Entry 7N6U (electron microscopy, 4.10 A resolution (low resolution: residue-level contacts below are approximate; hydrogen-bond / salt-bridge calls are withheld)); this record covers chains B and C of the 3 polymer chains in the assembly.

Chain B:
Molecule: Envelope glycoprotein gp160
From: Human immunodeficiency virus 1
UniProtKB: Q75760 (Q75760_9HIV1); aligned to UniProt positions 1-848 over residues 1-856 (the alignment contains insertions or deletions, so no single offset holds)
Chain sequence (848 residues; numbered 1 to 856 plus 1 insertion-coded residue; 9 numbers in that range are skipped by the numbering (no residue carries them; nothing is unmodelled there); the number before each row is that of its first residue):
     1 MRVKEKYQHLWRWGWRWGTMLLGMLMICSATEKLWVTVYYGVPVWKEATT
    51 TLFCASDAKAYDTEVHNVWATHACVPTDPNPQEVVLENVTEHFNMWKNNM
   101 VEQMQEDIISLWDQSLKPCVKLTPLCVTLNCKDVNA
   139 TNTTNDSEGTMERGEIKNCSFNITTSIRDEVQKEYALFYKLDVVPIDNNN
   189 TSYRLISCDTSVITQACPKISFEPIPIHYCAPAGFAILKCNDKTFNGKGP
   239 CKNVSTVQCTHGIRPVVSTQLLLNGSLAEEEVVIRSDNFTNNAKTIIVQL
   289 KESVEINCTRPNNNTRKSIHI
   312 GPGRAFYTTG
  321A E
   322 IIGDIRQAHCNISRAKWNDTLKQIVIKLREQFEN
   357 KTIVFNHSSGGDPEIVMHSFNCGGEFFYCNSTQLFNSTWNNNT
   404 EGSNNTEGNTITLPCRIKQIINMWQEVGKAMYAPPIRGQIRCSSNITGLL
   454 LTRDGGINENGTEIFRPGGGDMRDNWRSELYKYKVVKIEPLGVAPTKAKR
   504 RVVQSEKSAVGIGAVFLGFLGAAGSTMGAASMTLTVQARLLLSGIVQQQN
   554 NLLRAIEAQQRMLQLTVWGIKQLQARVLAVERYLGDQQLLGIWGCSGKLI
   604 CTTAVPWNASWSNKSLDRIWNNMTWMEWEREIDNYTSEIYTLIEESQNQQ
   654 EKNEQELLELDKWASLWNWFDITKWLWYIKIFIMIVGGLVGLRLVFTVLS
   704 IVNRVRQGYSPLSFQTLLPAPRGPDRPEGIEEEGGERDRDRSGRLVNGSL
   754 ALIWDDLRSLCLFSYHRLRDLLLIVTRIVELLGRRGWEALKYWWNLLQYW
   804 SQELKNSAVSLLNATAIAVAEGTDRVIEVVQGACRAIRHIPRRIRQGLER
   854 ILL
Not modelled in the structure: 1-30, 139-150, 404-408, 504-516, 664-856
Disulfide bonds: Cys-54/Cys-74, Cys-119/Cys-205, Cys-126/Cys-196, Cys-131/Cys-157, Cys-218/Cys-247, Cys-228/Cys-239, Cys-296/Cys-331, Cys-378/Cys-445, Cys-385/Cys-418, Cys-598/Cys-604
Covalent attachments: N-acetylglucosamine (NAG) linked to Asn-88, Asn-156, Asn-160, Asn-241, Asn-262, Asn-276, Asn-295, Asn-301, Asn-332, Asn-339, Asn-355, Asn-362, Asn-386, Asn-392, Asn-448, Asn-616, Asn-625, Asn-637; glycan linked to Asn-611
Differences from the reference sequence: conflict Glu-5 (Lys8 in Q75760), Lys-6 (Ser9 in Q75760), His-9 (Tyr12 in Q75760), 20 further conflict positions vs the reference (Q75760) not listed; insertion (15-18)
Residues lining bound ligands: 83G (1-[(2R)-4-(benzenecarbonyl)-2-methylpiperazin-1-yl]-2-(4-methoxy-1H-pyrrolo[2,3-b]pyridin-3-yl)ethane-1,2-dione): Ile-108, Ile-109, Trp-112, Asp-113, Leu-116, Val-255, Ser-375, Phe-382, Ile-424, Asn-425, Met-426, Trp-427, Lys-432, Ala-433, Met-434, Met-475
What the authors report for this chain:
  - binding site for 83G: Trp-112, Trp-427
  - post-translational modification sites: Asn-88, Asn-156, Asn-160, Asn-241, Asn-362, Asn-448, Asn-463, Asn-616
  - post-translational modification sites: Asn-611, Asn-637 (proposed by the authors, not directly observed)

Chain C:
Molecule: Envelope glycoprotein gp160
From: Human immunodeficiency virus 1
UniProtKB: Q75760 (Q75760_9HIV1); aligned to UniProt positions 1-848 over residues 1-856 (the alignment contains insertions or deletions, so no single offset holds)
Chain sequence (848 residues; each row starts with the number of its first residue; note: 9 numbers in that range are skipped by the numbering (no residue carries them; nothing is unmodelled there)):
     1 MRVKEKYQHLWRWGWRWGTMLLGMLMICSATEKLWVTVYYGVPVWKEATT
    51 TLFCASDAKAYDTEVHNVWATHACVPTDPNPQEVVLENVTEHFNMWKNNM
   101 VEQMQEDIISLWDQSLKPCVKLTPLCVTLNCKDVNA
   139 TNTTNDSEGTMERGEIKNCSFNITTSIRDEVQKEYALFYKLDVVPIDNNN
   189 TSYRLISCDTSVITQACPKISFEPIPIHYCAPAGFAILKCNDKTFNGKGP
   239 CKNVSTVQCTHGIRPVVSTQLLLNGSLAEEEVVIRSDNFTNNAKTIIVQL
   289 KESVEINCTRPNNNTRKSIHI
   312 GPGRAFYTTG
  321A E
   322 IIGDIRQAHCNISRAKWNDTLKQIVIKLREQFEN
   357 KTIVFNHSSGGDPEIVMHSFNCGGEFFYCNSTQLFNSTWNN
   401 NTEG
   406 SNNTEGNTITLPCRIKQIINMWQEVGKAMYAPPIRGQIRCSSNITGLLLT
   456 RDGGINENGTEIFRPGGGDMRDNWRSELYKYKVVKIEPLGVAPTKAKRRV
   506 VQSEKSAVGIGAVFLGFLGAAGSTMGAASMTLTVQARLLLSGIVQQQNNL
   556 LRAIEAQQRMLQLTVWGIKQLQARVLAVERYLGDQQLLGIWGCSGKLICT
   606 TAVPWNASWSNKSLDRIWNNMTWMEWEREIDNYTSEIYTLIEESQNQQEK
   656 NEQELLELDKWASLWNWFDITKWLWYIKIFIMIVGGLVGLRLVFTVLSIV
   706 NRVRQGYSPLSFQTLLPAPRGPDRPEGIEEEGGERDRDRSGRLVNGSLAL
   756 IWDDLRSLCLFSYHRLRDLLLIVTRIVELLGRRGWEALKYWWNLLQYWSQ
   806 ELKNSAVSLLNATAIAVAEGTDRVIEVVQGACRAIRHIPRRIRQGLERIL
   856 L
Not modelled in the structure: 1-30, 139-149, 406-411, 504-519, 662-856
Disulfide bonds: Cys-54/Cys-74, Cys-119/Cys-205, Cys-126/Cys-196, Cys-131/Cys-157, Cys-218/Cys-247, Cys-228/Cys-239, Cys-296/Cys-331, Cys-378/Cys-445, Cys-385/Cys-418, Cys-598/Cys-604
Covalent attachments: N-acetylglucosamine (NAG) linked to Asn-156, Asn-160, Asn-241, Asn-276, Asn-295, Asn-301, Asn-332, Asn-339, Asn-355, Asn-362, Asn-386, Asn-392, Asn-448, Asn-616, Asn-625, Asn-637; glycan linked to Asn-262, Asn-611
Differences from the reference sequence: conflict Glu-5 (Lys8 in Q75760), Lys-6 (Ser9 in Q75760), His-9 (Tyr12 in Q75760), 20 further conflict positions vs the reference (Q75760) not listed; insertion (15-18)
Residues lining bound ligands: 83G (1-[(2R)-4-(benzenecarbonyl)-2-methylpiperazin-1-yl]-2-(4-methoxy-1H-pyrrolo[2,3-b]pyridin-3-yl)ethane-1,2-dione): Ile-109, Trp-112, Asp-113, Leu-116, Val-255, Ser-375, Phe-382, Ile-424, Asn-425, Met-426, Trp-427, Lys-432, Ala-433, Met-434, Met-475
What the authors report for this chain:
  - binding site for 83G: Trp-112, Trp-427
  - post-translational modification sites: Asn-88, Asn-156, Asn-160, Asn-241, Asn-362, Asn-448, Asn-463, Asn-616
  - post-translational modification sites: Asn-611, Asn-637 (proposed by the authors, not directly observed)

Interface between chain B and chain C:
Residue-residue contacts (44):
  Ile-165(B) / Leu-125(C)
  Ile-165(B) / Cys-126(C)
  His-308(B) / Asp-197(C)
  Pro-313(B) / Leu-125(C)
  Pro-313(B) / Cys-196(C)
  Pro-313(B) / Asp-197(C)
  Pro-313(B) / Thr-198(C)
  Pro-313(B) / Ser-199(C)
  Pro-313(B) / Val-200(C)
  Gly-314(B) / Ser-199(C)
  Gly-314(B) / Val-200(C)
  Lys-500(B) / Glu-659(C)
  Lys-502(B) / Glu-659(C)
  Arg-503(B) / Leu-660(C)
  Arg-503(B) / Leu-661(C)
  Ser-534(B) / Lys-655(C)
  Met-535(B) / Lys-655(C)
  Met-535(B) / Glu-659(C)
  Leu-537(B) / Lys-655(C)
  Thr-538(B) / Glu-647(C)
  Thr-538(B) / Asn-651(C)
  Val-539(B) / Glu-647(C)
  Arg-542(B) / Ile-595(C)
  Arg-542(B) / Thr-644(C)
  Arg-542(B) / Glu-647(C)
  Ser-546(B) / Gln-591(C)
  Gly-547(B) / Gln-591(C)
  Ile-548(B) / Gln-591(C)
  Asn-553(B) / Glu-584(C)
  Arg-557(B) / Thr-49(C)
  Arg-557(B) / Lys-490(C)
  Arg-557(B) / Arg-585(C)
  Ala-558(B) / Thr-49(C)
  Gln-563(B) / Glu-106(C)
  Arg-564(B) / Gln-577(C)
  Arg-579(B) / Gln-577(C)
  Arg-579(B) / Glu-584(C)
  Val-580(B) / Val-580(C)
  Tyr-586(B) / Leu-587(C)
  Tyr-586(B) / Gln-591(C)
  Leu-602(B) / Asn-651(C)
  Ile-603(B) / Glu-654(C)
  Ile-603(B) / Lys-655(C)
  Ile-603(B) / Gln-658(C)
Also at the interface, not in a pair above, chain B (34 interface residues in all): Tyr-39, Ser-164, Ala-541, Leu-545, Val-549, Met-565, Gln-567, Leu-587
Also at the interface, not in a pair above, chain C (34 interface residues in all): Ala-48, Asp-113, Thr-123, Pro-124, Val-127, Lys-432, Ile-573, Leu-581

Overview:
The chain B/chain C interface involves 34 residues from each chain. Chain B binds compound 83G. Ligands of
chain C: compound 83G. The paper reports a binding site for 83G at Trp-112(B), Trp-427(B) and Trp-112(C) among
others; modification sites Asn-88(B), Asn-156(B) and Asn-88(C) among others.
Chain B and chain C are both Envelope glycoprotein gp160 (Human immunodeficiency virus 1); the structure,
Structure of uncleaved HIV-1 JR-FL Env glycoprotein trimer in state U1 bound to small Molecule HIV-1 ..., was
determined by electron microscopy together with 7N6W from the same study.
